Entry 5JTR (solution NMR); this record covers chains A and G of the 8 polymer chains in the assembly.

== Chain A ==
Molecule: Protein-export protein SecB
Organism: Escherichia coli O157:H7
UniProtKB: P0AG88 (SECB_ECO57); residues 1-155 here = UniProt positions 1-155
Sequence (155 residues; numbered 1 to 155; the number before each row is that of its first residue):
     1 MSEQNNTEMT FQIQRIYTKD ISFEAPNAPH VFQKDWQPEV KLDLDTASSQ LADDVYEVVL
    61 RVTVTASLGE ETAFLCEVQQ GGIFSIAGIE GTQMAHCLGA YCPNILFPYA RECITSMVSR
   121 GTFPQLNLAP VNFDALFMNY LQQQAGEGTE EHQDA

== Chain G ==
Molecule: Maltose-binding periplasmic protein
Organism: Escherichia coli O157:H7
UniProtKB: P0AEY0 (MALE_ECO57); numbering as in UniProt (aligned over 168-207)
Sequence (40 residues; each row starts with the number of its first residue):
   168 KGKSALMFNL QEPYFTWPLI AADGGYAFKY ENGKYDIKDV

== Chain A / chain G interface ==
Contacting residue pairs (58; chain A residue first):
  Met-9(A) / Gly-169(G)
  Thr-10(A) / Ser-171(G)
  Phe-11(A) / Lys-170(G)
  Phe-11(A) / Ser-171(G)
  Val-31(A) / Tyr-197(G)
  Phe-32(A) / Tyr-197(G)
  Lys-34(A) / Tyr-197(G)
  Asp-35(A) / Lys-196(G)
  Trp-36(A) / Ala-194(G)
  Trp-36(A) / Phe-195(G)
  Trp-36(A) / Lys-196(G)
  Trp-36(A) / Tyr-197(G)
  Gln-37(A) / Tyr-193(G)
  Val-40(A) / Ala-189(G)
  Leu-42(A) / Ile-187(G)
  Leu-42(A) / Ala-189(G)
  Leu-44(A) / Trp-184(G)
  Leu-44(A) / Leu-186(G)
  Thr-46(A) / Phe-175(G)
  Ser-48(A) / Met-174(G)
  Ser-48(A) / Phe-175(G)
  Tyr-56(A) / Leu-173(G)
  Tyr-56(A) / Met-174(G)
  Ile-86(A) / Ser-171(G)
  Ile-86(A) / Ala-172(G)
  Ile-86(A) / Leu-173(G)
  Ala-87(A) / Ser-171(G)
  Ile-89(A) / Gly-169(G)
  Ile-89(A) / Lys-170(G)
  Ile-89(A) / Ser-171(G)
  Ile-89(A) / Ala-172(G)
  Ile-89(A) / Leu-173(G)
  Gly-91(A) / Gln-178(G)
  Gln-93(A) / Lys-168(G)
  Met-94(A) / Ala-172(G)
  Met-94(A) / Leu-173(G)
  Ala-95(A) / Tyr-181(G)
  His-96(A) / Tyr-181(G)
  Cys-97(A) / Ser-171(G)
  Cys-97(A) / Ala-172(G)
  Leu-98(A) / Ala-172(G)
  Leu-98(A) / Leu-173(G)
  Leu-98(A) / Met-174(G)
  Leu-98(A) / Phe-175(G)
  Gly-99(A) / Tyr-181(G)
  Gly-99(A) / Trp-184(G)
  Ala-100(A) / Trp-184(G)
  Cys-102(A) / Ala-172(G)
  Pro-124(A) / Phe-195(G)
  Ala-129(A) / Ile-187(G)
  Val-131(A) / Trp-184(G)
  Val-131(A) / Ile-187(G)
  Phe-133(A) / Tyr-181(G)
  Phe-133(A) / Phe-182(G)
  Phe-133(A) / Thr-183(G)
  Phe-137(A) / Tyr-181(G)
  Phe-137(A) / Phe-182(G)
  Tyr-140(A) / Phe-182(G)
Other interface residues (no listed pair), chain A (39 interface residues in all): Asn-6, Ala-47, Asp-54, Thr-92, Leu-128

== In short ==
Chain A and chain G form an interface of 39 and 21 residues respectively.
Here chain A is Protein-export protein SecB and chain G is Maltose-binding periplasmic protein, both from
Escherichia coli O157:H7. Entry 5JTR (The structure of chaperone SecB in complex with unstructured MBP binding
site e) was determined by solution NMR, deposited together with 5JTL, 5JTM, 5JTN, 5JTO, 5JTP and 5JTQ.
